Entry 8DUE (electron microscopy, 2.90 A resolution); this record covers chains D and M of the 7 polymer chains in the assembly.

# Chain D
Molecule: DnaB-like replicative helicase
From: Escherichia phage T4
Notes: EC 3.6.4.-
UniProt: P04530 (HELIC_BPT4); numbering as in UniProt (aligned over 1-432)
Amino-acid sequence (432 residues; each row starts with the number of its first residue):
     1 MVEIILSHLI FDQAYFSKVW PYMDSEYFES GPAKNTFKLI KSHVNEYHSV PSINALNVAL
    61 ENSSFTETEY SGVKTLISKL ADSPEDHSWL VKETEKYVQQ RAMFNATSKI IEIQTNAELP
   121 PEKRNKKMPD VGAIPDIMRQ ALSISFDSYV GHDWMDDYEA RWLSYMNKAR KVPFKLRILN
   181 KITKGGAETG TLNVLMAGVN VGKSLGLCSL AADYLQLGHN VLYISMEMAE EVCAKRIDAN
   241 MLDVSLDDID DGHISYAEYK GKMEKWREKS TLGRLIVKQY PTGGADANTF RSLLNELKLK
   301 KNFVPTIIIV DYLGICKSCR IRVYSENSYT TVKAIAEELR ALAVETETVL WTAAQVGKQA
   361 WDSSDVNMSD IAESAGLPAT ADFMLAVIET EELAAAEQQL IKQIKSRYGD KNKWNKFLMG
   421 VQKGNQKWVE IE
Ligand contacts:
  - ATP-gamma-S (AGS; phosphothiophosphoric acid-adenylate ester), molecule 1: Gly198, Val199, Asn200, Val201, Gly202, Lys203, Ser204, Leu205, Glu227, Arg236, Leu246, Asp247, Gln355, Lys423, Gln426
  - ATP-gamma-S (AGS), molecule 2: Lys405, Ser406, Arg407, Tyr408, Gly409, Asp410, Lys411
Swiss-Prot annotation at these positions:
  - binding site (ATP): Ala197 to Ser204
  - mutagenesis: Leu192 (L192Q: Partially suppresses phage growth inhibition by extra copies of bacterial AbpA-AbpB), Asp213 (D213Y: Partially suppresses phage growth inhibition by extra copies of bacterial AbpA-AbpB)
What the authors report for this chain:
  - binding site for the 10-nt DNA strand (chain M): Asn327 to Tyr329, Lys358, Ala372 to Ala375

# Chain M
Molecule: 10-nt DNA strand
Sequence (10 nucleotides; row label = number of the first residue in the row):
     7 TTTTTTTTTT

# Chain D / chain M interface
Residue-residue contacts (10; chain D residue first):
  Asn327(D) - DT11(M)  sugar contact
  Ser328(D) - DT12(M)  sugar contact
  Tyr329(D) - DT11(M)  phosphate contact
  Tyr329(D) - DT12(M)  phosphate contact
  Lys358(D) - DT14(M)  salt bridge to the phosphate
  Ala372(D) - DT12(M)  phosphate contact
  Ala372(D) - DT13(M)  phosphate contact
  Glu373(D) - DT12(M)  sugar contact
  Ser374(D) - DT12(M)  phosphate contact
  Ala375(D) - DT12(M)  hydrogen bond to the phosphate
Interface residues without a listed pair, chain D (9 interface residues in all): Ile371
Interface residues without a listed pair, chain M (5 interface residues in all): DT10

# Summary
The interface between chain D and chain M involves 9 residues on one side and 5 on the other; the contacts
include 1 hydrogen bond and 1 salt bridge. Polar pairs include Ala375(D)-DT12(M) and Lys358(D)-DT14(M). The
paper reports a binding site for the 10-nt DNA strand (chain M) at Asn327(D), Lys358(D) and Ala372(D).
Chain D is DnaB-like replicative helicase (Escherichia phage T4) and chain M is a 10-nt DNA strand; the
structure, Open state of T4 bacteriophage gp41 hexamer bound with single strand DNA, was determined by
electron microscopy (same publication as 8DTP, 8DVF, 8DVI, 8DW6, 8DWJ, 8G0Z and 8GAO).
